Entry 7RMI (electron microscopy, 3.20 A resolution); this record covers chains R and S of the 6 polymer chains in the assembly.

[Chain R]
Molecule: Substance-P receptor
Source organism: Homo sapiens
UniProt: P25103 (NK1R_HUMAN); residue numbers follow UniProt; this construct covers 1-407
Amino-acid sequence (418 residues; each row starts with the number of its first residue; numbers below 1 keep their minus sign (Asp-10 is residue -10)):
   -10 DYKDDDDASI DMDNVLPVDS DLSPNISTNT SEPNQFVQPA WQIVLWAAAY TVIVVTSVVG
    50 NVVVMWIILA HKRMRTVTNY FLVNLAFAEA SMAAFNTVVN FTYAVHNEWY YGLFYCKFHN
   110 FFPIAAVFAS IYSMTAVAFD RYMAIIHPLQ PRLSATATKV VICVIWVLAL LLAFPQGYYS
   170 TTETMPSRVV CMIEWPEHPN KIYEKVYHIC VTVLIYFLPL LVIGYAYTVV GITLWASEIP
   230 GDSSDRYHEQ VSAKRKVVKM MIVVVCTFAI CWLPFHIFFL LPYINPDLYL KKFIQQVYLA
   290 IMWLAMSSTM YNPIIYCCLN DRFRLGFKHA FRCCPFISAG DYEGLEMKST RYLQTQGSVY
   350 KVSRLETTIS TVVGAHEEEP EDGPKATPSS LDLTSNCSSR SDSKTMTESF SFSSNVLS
Unresolved in the structure: -10 to 22, 225-237, 321-407
Construct notes: expression tag (-10 to 0)
UniProt features mapped onto this chain:
  - binding site (CP-96345): His197
  - lipidation: Cys322 (S-palmitoyl cysteine)
  - glycosylation (N-linked (GlcNAc...) asparagine): Asn14, Asn18
  - natural variant: Tyr192 (Y192H: Display properties similar to those of the wild-type receptor)
Disulfide bonds: Cys105-Cys180
What the authors report for this chain:
  - mutagenesis - N85D, N85Q, N89D, H108A, H108Q, Y287F, Y287H: decreased signaling with Substance P 6-11 (chain S)
  - mutagenesis - R177M (20-fold): decreased signaling in response to SP
  - mutagenesis - R177M: unchanged expression
  - mutagenesis - R177M: unchanged signaling in response to Ca2+ mobilization
  - mutagenesis - M174I: unchanged signaling in response to Ca2+ signaling

[Chain S]
Molecule: Substance P 6-11
Amino-acid sequence (7 residues; row label = number of the first residue in the row):
     6 QFFGLMX
Modified residues: NH2 (amino group) at position 12
What the authors report for this chain:
  - conformationally variable residues (order/disorder transition): Phe7, Met11

[How chain R and chain S interact]
Residue-residue contacts - 30 pairs, chain R then chain S:
  Phe25(R) with Gln6(S); Phe7(S), hydrophobic
  Asn85(R) with Met11(S), hydrogen bond (side chain-backbone); NH2_12(S), hydrogen bond (side chain-backbone)
  Asn89(R) with Leu10(S); Met11(S); NH2_12(S), hydrogen bond (side chain-backbone)
  Tyr92(R) with Phe8(S); Leu10(S), hydrophobic
  Asn96(R) with Phe7(S), hydrogen bond (side chain-backbone)
  Trp98(R) with Leu10(S), hydrophobic
  His108(R) with NH2_12(S), hydrogen bond (side chain-backbone)
  Asn109(R) with Leu10(S)
  Ile113(R) with Met11(S), hydrophobic
  Gln165(R) with Met11(S)
  Met174(R) with Phe8(S), hydrophobic
  Arg177(R) with Gln6(S)
  Val179(R) with Phe8(S), hydrophobic
  Cys180(R) with Leu10(S)
  Met181(R) with Phe8(S), hydrophobic
  His197(R) with Met11(S)
  Phe268(R) with Leu10(S); Met11(S), hydrophobic
  Tyr278(R) with Gln6(S), hydrogen bond (backbone-backbone)
  Ile283(R) with Phe7(S), hydrophobic
  Gln284(R) with Phe7(S)
  Tyr287(R) with Phe7(S), hydrophobic; Gly9(S); Leu10(S), hydrogen bond (side chain-backbone)
  Met291(R) with Leu10(S)
Interface residues without a listed pair, chain R (25 interface residues in all): Ala93, Val200, Phe264
The authors on this interface:
  - interface residues, chain R: Arg177(R) (from molecular simulation)

[In short]
25 residues of chain R and 7 residues of chain S are in contact; the contacts include 7 hydrogen bonds. Among
the polar pairs are Asn85(R)-Met11(S), Asn85(R)-NH2_12(S) and Asn89(R)-NH2_12(S). From the paper: N85D, N85Q
and N89D of chain R, among others, reduce signaling with Substance P 6-11 (chain S); the interface residue
Arg177(R); 9 substitutions were tested in all.
Chain R is Substance-P receptor (Homo sapiens) and chain S is Substance P 6-11; the structure, SP6-11 biased
agonist bound to active human neurokinin 1 receptor in complex with miniGs/q70, was determined by electron
microscopy together with 7RMG and 7RMH from the same study.
